PDB entry 6D04 | electron microscopy, 3.74 A resolution | chains B and F of the 6 polymer chains in the assembly

Chain B:
Protein: Transferrin receptor protein 1
Organism: Homo sapiens
UniProt: P02786 (TFR1_HUMAN); residues 121-760 here = UniProt positions 121-760
Chain sequence (659 residues; numbered 102 to 760; the number before each row is that of its first residue):
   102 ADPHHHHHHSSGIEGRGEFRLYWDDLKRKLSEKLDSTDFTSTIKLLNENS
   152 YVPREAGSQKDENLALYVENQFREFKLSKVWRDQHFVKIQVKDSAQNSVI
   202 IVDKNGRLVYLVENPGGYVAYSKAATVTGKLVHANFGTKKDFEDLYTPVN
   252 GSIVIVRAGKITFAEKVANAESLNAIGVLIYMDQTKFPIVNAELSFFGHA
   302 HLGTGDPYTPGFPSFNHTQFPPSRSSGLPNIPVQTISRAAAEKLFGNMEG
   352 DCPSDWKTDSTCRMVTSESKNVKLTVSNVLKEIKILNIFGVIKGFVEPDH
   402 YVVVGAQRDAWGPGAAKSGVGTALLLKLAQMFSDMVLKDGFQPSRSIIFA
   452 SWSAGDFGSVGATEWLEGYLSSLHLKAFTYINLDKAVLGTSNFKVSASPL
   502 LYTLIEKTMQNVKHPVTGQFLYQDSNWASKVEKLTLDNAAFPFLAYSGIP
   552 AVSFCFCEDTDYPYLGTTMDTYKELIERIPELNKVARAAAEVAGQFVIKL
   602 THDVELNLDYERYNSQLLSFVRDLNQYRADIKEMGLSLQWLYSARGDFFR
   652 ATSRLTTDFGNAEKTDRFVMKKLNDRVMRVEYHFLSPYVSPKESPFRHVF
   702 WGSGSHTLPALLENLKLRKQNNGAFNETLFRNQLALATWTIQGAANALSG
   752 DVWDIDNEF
Disordered / not traced: 102-119
Sequence notes: expression tag (102-120); variant Ser-142 (Gly in P02786)
Disulfide bonds: Cys-353/Cys-363, Cys-556/Cys-558
Covalent attachments: N-acetylglucosamine (NAG) linked to Asn-251, Asn-317, Asn-727
Ion coordination: Ca2+: Thr-310, Phe-313, Glu-465, Glu-468
From the paper describing this entry:
  - mutagenesis - G217DEL: abolished binding to PvRBP2b
  - mutagenesis - G217DEL: unchanged binding to Tf
  - mutagenesis - G217DEL: abolished binding to Reticulocyte binding protein 2, putative (chain F)
  - mutagenesis - G217DEL: unchanged binding to Serotransferrin

Chain F:
Protein: Reticulocyte binding protein 2, putative
Organism: Plasmodium vivax
UniProt: A5K736 (A5K736_PLAVS); residues 155-969 here correspond to UniProt positions 1-815 (UniProt number = residue number - 154)
Chain sequence (820 residues; numbered 150 to 969; the number before each row is that of its first residue):
   150 GAMGSMHIPIQPSPESTQSTNTTDNIDYFDISDESNYYLISQLRPHFSNI
   200 YFFDEFKRYASYHTEIKRYEDIHKTKVNSLLNEASRAIGICNRAKNTVKG
   250 LINILENPQKFKTQRESYDVKLRQYEEKKEAFRGCLLNKNRKNLDQIKKI
   300 NNEIRDLLEKLKCSQDCQTNVYFDMIKIYLVDFKKMPYENYDTFIKQYKN
   350 SYLSGVDMIRKIEKQIDNPVTINAIKFTQKEMGYIIDRFEYHLQKVKHSI
   400 DQVTALSDGVKPKQVTKNRLKEYYFNIGNYYSIFKFGKDSLNMLNKALIH
   450 KEKIVHNLLGELFGHLEERISKLIDSEYFITESNNIISQSEETLKLAEDV
   500 YDKNTKLIEDLTLYPHLEINEFKKDYDNNVEDLRESIIYIQSYVSSIKSA
   550 YRYNVLEKDSVESKQKNIPANSNAQKKVDELLSIIDSISYSNFSVAENFQ
   600 KMKDYYKEIEKLKIKILQLIEAIKKYQQHVEELINKEKAVAILKEDINKI
   650 IEYIKGIIEKLKQLISANKDFDKIFQQVEQLINEALFNKDQFEHNKNDLH
   700 TKMKEIMHTFHERDLQQFLDNMSKFLKDQEASYQNADSKEKLDQLLTTVK
   750 AKQDELKEMKCDDIPDIIDNLKKESQNVLNLKDEVINKQFENMRTEMSSS
   800 LDQMTKEYNALKSSIEEYEAEKKGIENHKQNIIKRKNTFIVAEHENDEDV
   850 PEGKNTYNEFISNKDTILQKESAISNQMNTLEEKKRNRKTTLQTYGDAIQ
   900 KLETYTEKKDEETKVLLDKFNTEVENFKLDEDEKSFNDAKSIVSNTINEV
   950 ENENKNIDSIKKVNIAMKRS
Disordered / not traced: 150-167, 634-969
Sequence notes: expression tag (150-154); variant Ser-168 (Ile14 in A5K736)
Disulfide bonds: Cys-240/Cys-284, Cys-312/Cys-316

Chain B / chain F interface:
Residue-residue contacts (38; chain B residue first):
  Leu-146(B) with Arg-359(F)
  Asn-148(B) with Tyr-589(F)
  Glu-149(B) with Arg-359(F), salt bridge
  Ser-151(B) with Lys-363(F)
  Val-153(B) with Phe-592(F), hydrophobic
  Arg-208(B) with Asn-527(F), hydrogen bond (side chain-backbone); Glu-530(F), salt bridge; Asp-531(F), salt bridge
  Leu-209(B) with Asp-531(F); Glu-534(F); Tyr-538(F)
  Tyr-211(B) with Tyr-538(F); Ser-541(F), hydrogen bond; Tyr-542(F)
  Leu-212(B) with Tyr-542(F), hydrogen bond (backbone-side chain); Glu-607(F)
  Val-213(B) with Tyr-604(F), hydrogen bond (backbone-side chain)
  Glu-214(B) with Lys-600(F), salt bridge; Tyr-604(F)
  Asn-215(B) with Asp-603(F), hydrogen bond
  Val-291(B) with Tyr-552(F)
  Asn-292(B) with Tyr-552(F)
  Ala-293(B) with Tyr-552(F)
  Glu-294(B) with Glu-596(F); Asn-597(F); Lys-600(F), salt bridge
  Lys-344(B) with Ser-545(F); Tyr-604(F), hydrogen bond
  Lys-371(B) with Tyr-538(F)
  Pro-414(B) with Phe-592(F), hydrophobic
  Thr-569(B) with Phe-592(F)
  Thr-572(B) with Tyr-589(F)
  Tyr-573(B) with Tyr-589(F), hydrophobic
  Lys-574(B) with Glu-556(F), salt bridge; Ser-586(F); Tyr-589(F); Ser-590(F), hydrogen bond
  Glu-578(B) with Lys-563(F), salt bridge
Interface residues without a listed pair, chain B (30 interface residues in all): Ser-142, Pro-154, Gln-197, Asn-206, Gly-217, Met-570
Interface residues without a listed pair, chain F (28 interface residues in all): Asp-356, Lys-360, Asn-528, Ser-593, Lys-614
The authors on this interface:
  - interface residues, chain F: Arg-359(F), Glu-530(F), Asp-531(F), Tyr-538(F), Tyr-542(F), Glu-556(F), Lys-563(F), Tyr-604(F)

Summary:
30 residues of chain B and 28 residues of chain F are in contact; the contacts include 7 hydrogen bonds and 7
salt bridges. Polar contacts include Glu-149(B)/Arg-359(F), Arg-208(B)/Glu-530(F) and Arg-208(B)/Asp-531(F).
The paper reports that G217DEL of chain B abolishes binding to PvRBP2b; interface residues Arg-359(F),
Glu-530(F) and Asp-531(F) among others.
Here chain B is Transferrin receptor protein 1 (Homo sapiens) and chain F is Reticulocyte binding protein 2,
putative (Plasmodium vivax). Entry 6D04 (Cryo-EM structure of a Plasmodium vivax invasion complex essential
for entry into human reticulocytes; two molecules ...) was determined by electron microscopy, deposited
together with 6BPA, 6BPB, 6BPC, 6BPD, 6D03 and 6D05.
